6P6W - chains A and B of the 4 polymer chains in the assembly; structure by electron microscopy, 4.00 A resolution.

[Chain A (and B)]
Name: Fusion of Maltose-binding protein and voltage-gated sodium channel NavAb
Organism: Escherichia coli K-12
Notes: chain B of this document is another copy of the same molecule, construct and numbering; everything in this record applies to it too
UniProt: chimeric construct of A0A028ANC5, A8EVM5: residues 607-998 from A0A028ANC5 (A0A028ANC5_ECOLX) positions 1-392 (UniProt number = residue number - 606); residues 1001-1267 from A8EVM5 positions 1-267 (UniProt number = residue number - 1000)
Chain sequence (661 residues; each row starts with the number of its first residue):
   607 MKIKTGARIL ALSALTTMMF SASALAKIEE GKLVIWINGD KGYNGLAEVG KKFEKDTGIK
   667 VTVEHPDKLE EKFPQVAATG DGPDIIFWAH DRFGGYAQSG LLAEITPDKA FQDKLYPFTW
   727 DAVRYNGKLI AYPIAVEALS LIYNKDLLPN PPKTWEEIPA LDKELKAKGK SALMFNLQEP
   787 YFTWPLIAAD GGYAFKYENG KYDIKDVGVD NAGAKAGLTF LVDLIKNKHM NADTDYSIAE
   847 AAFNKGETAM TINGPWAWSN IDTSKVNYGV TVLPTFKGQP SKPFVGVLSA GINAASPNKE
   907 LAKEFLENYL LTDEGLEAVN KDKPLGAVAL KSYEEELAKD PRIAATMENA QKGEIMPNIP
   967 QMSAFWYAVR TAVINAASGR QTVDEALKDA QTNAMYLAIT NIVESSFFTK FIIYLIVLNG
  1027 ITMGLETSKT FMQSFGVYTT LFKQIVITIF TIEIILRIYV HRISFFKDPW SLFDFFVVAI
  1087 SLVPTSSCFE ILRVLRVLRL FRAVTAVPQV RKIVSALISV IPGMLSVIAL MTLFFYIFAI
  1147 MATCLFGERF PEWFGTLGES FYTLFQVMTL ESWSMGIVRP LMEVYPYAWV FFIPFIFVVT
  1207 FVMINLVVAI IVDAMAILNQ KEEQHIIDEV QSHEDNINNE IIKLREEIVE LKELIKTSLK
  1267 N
Unresolved in the structure: 607-1000, 1230-1267
Sequence notes: linker (999-1000); engineered mutation Ala1004 (Arg4 in A8EVM5), Lys1049 (Asn49 in A8EVM5), Cys1094 (Gly94 in A8EVM5), Ala1109 (Leu109 in A8EVM5), Val1116 (Met116 in A8EVM5), Cys1150 (Gln150 in A8EVM5)
What the authors report for this chain:
  - conformationally variable residues (helix shift): Cys1094 to Arg1108, Ile1217
  - contacts within the chain: Phe1056-Arg1102, Trp1076-Arg1105, Trp1076-Arg1108, Glu1059-Arg1102

[How chain A and chain B interact]
Residue-residue contacts (57; chain A residue first):
  Gly1026(A) - Tyr1142(B)  hydrogen bond (backbone-side chain)
  Ile1027(A) - Tyr1142(B)
  Met1029(A) - Ile1146(B)
  Gly1030(A) - Tyr1142(B)  hydrogen bond (backbone-side chain)
  Gly1030(A) - Ile1146(B)
  Gly1030(A) - Leu1163(B)
  Thr1033(A) - Thr1149(B)
  Thr1033(A) - Thr1162(B)
  Thr1033(A) - Leu1163(B)
  Ser1093(A) - Cys1150(B)  hydrogen bond (backbone-side chain)
  Cys1094(A) - Cys1150(B)  disulfide
  Phe1095(A) - Met1147(B)  hydrophobic
  Phe1095(A) - Cys1150(B)
  Ile1097(A) - Ile1143(B)
  Ile1097(A) - Ile1146(B)  hydrophobic
  Ile1097(A) - Met1147(B)  hydrophobic
  Ile1097(A) - Cys1150(B)  hydrophobic
  Leu1098(A) - Ile1143(B)  hydrophobic
  Leu1098(A) - Met1147(B)
  Val1103(A) - Leu1139(B)  hydrophobic
  Leu1104(A) - Leu1139(B)  hydrophobic
  Phe1107(A) - Ala1135(B)  hydrophobic
  Phe1107(A) - Leu1136(B)  hydrophobic
  Pro1114(A) - Pro1128(B)
  Val1116(A) - Pro1128(B)
  Val1116(A) - Gly1129(B)
  Val1116(A) - Ser1132(B)
  Ile1119(A) - Asn1211(B)
  Ile1119(A) - Ala1215(B)  hydrophobic
  Leu1123(A) - Phe1207(B)  hydrophobic
  Trp1159(A) - Arg1185(B)
  Glu1165(A) - Met1188(B)
  Tyr1168(A) - Trp1179(B)
  Tyr1168(A) - Ser1180(B)
  Tyr1168(A) - Val1184(B)
  Tyr1168(A) - Arg1185(B)  hydrogen bond
  Phe1171(A) - Trp1179(B)  hydrophobic
  Phe1171(A) - Ile1199(B)  hydrophobic
  Gln1172(A) - Trp1179(B)
  Gln1172(A) - Ser1180(B)  hydrogen bond
  Thr1175(A) - Leu1176(B)
  Thr1175(A) - Trp1179(B)  hydrogen bond
  Thr1175(A) - Ile1202(B)
  Glu1177(A) - Glu1177(B)
  Glu1177(A) - Ser1178(B)  hydrogen bond
  Gly1182(A) - Met1181(B)
  Val1213(A) - Ile1210(B)  hydrophobic
  Ile1216(A) - Asn1211(B)
  Ile1216(A) - Val1214(B)  hydrophobic
  Ile1217(A) - Val1214(B)  hydrophobic
  Ile1217(A) - Ile1217(B)  hydrophobic
  Ala1220(A) - Val1214(B)  hydrophobic
  Ala1220(A) - Val1218(B)
  Met1221(A) - Met1221(B)  hydrophobic
  Leu1224(A) - Met1221(B)  hydrophobic
  Asn1225(A) - Asn1225(B)
  Glu1228(A) - Glu1229(B)
Interface residues without a listed pair, chain A (42 interface residues in all): Val1100, Leu1101, Gln1115, Met1130, Ile1134, Phe1167, Thr1169, Leu1212, Lys1227
Interface residues without a listed pair, chain B (40 interface residues in all): Leu1151, Trp1195, Phe1203, Ala1222, Glu1228
Cross-chain cystine bridges: Cys1094(A)-Cys1150(B)

[Summary]
42 residues of chain A and 40 residues of chain B are in contact, with 1 disulfide bond and 7 hydrogen bonds.
Polar contacts include Gly1026(A)-Tyr1142(B), Gly1030(A)-Tyr1142(B) and Ser1093(A)-Cys1150(B). From the paper:
conformational variability at Cys1094(A) and Ile1217(A); contacts within the chain involving Phe1056(A),
Arg1102(A) and Trp1076(A) among others.
Both chains are Fusion of Maltose-binding protein and voltage-gated sodium channel NavAb (Escherichia coli
K-12). Entry 6P6W (Cryo-EM structure of voltage-gated sodium channel NavAb N49K/L109A/M116V/G94C/Q150C
disulfide crosslinked mutant in the resting state) was determined by electron microscopy, deposited together
with 6P6X and 6P6Y.
